1SXJ - chains C and F of the 8 polymer chains in the assembly; structure by X-ray diffraction, 2.85 A resolution.

[Chain C]
Name: Activator 1 40 kDa subunit
Organism: Saccharomyces cerevisiae
Reference sequence: P38629 (RFC3_YEAST); residues 1-340 here = UniProt positions 1-340
Chain sequence (340 residues; each row starts with the number of its first residue):
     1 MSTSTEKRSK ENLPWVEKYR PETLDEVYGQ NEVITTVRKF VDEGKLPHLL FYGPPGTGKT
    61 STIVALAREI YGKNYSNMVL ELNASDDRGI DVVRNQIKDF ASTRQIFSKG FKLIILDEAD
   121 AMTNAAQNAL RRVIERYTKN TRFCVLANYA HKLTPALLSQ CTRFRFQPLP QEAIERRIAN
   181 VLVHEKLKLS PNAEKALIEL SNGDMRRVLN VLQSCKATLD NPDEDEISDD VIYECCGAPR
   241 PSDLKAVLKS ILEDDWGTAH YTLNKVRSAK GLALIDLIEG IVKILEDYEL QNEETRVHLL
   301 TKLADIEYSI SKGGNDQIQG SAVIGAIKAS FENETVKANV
Unresolved in the structure: 1-11, 334-340
Sequence notes: engineered mutation Gln160 (Arg in P38629)
Curated features (UniProtKB/Swiss-Prot):
  - binding site (ATP): Val16 to Tyr19, Arg20, Tyr28, Gly53 to Ser61, Asn148, Arg206
  - modified residue: Ser2 (N-acetylserine)
Ion coordination: Mg2+: Thr60 (together with ATP-gamma-S)
Ligand contacts: ATP-gamma-S (AGS; phosphothiophosphoric acid-adenylate ester): Val16, Glu17, Tyr19, Arg20, Pro21, Glu26, Val27, Tyr28, Gln30, Pro54, Pro55, Gly56, Thr57, Gly58, Lys59, Thr60, Ser61, Glu118, Asn148, Leu169, Met205, Arg206, Leu209

[Chain F]
Name: Proliferating cell nuclear antigen
Organism: Saccharomyces cerevisiae
Reference sequence: P15873 (PCNA_YEAST); numbering as in UniProt (aligned over 1-258)
Chain sequence (283 residues; each row starts with the number of its first residue; numbers below 1 keep their minus sign (Mse-24 is residue -24)):
   -24 MGSSHHHHHH SSGLEVLFQG PHMASMLEAK FEEASLFKRI IDGFKDCVQL VNFQCKEDGI
    36 IAQAVDDSRV LLVSLEIGVE AFQEYRCDHP VTLGMDLTSL SKILRCGNNT DTLTLIADNT
    96 PDSIILLFED TKKDRIAEYS LKLMDIDADF LKIEELQYDS TLSLPSSEFS KIVRDLSQLS
   156 DSINIMITKE TIKFVADGDI GSGSVIIKPF VDMEHPETSI KLEMDQPVDL TFGAKYLLDI
   216 IKGSSLSDRV GIRLSSEAPA LFQFDLKSGF LQFFLAPKFN DEE
Unresolved in the structure: -24 to -2, 257-258
Sequence notes: expression tag (-24 to 0); modified residue (1, 70, 119, 161, 188, 199)
Modified residues: Mse-24, Mse-2 (selenomethionine); Mse1, Mse70, Mse119, Mse161, Mse188, Mse199 (selenomethionine; parent Met)
Curated features (UniProtKB/Swiss-Prot):
  - DNA-binding region: Arg61 to Arg80
  - cross-link (Glycyl lysine isopeptide (Lys-Gly)): Lys127 (interchain with G-Cter in SUMO), Lys164 (interchain with G-Cter in SUMO)

[Interface between chain C and chain F]
Contacting residue pairs (29):
  Lys73(C) with Phe125(F)
  Ser76(C) with Arg44(F)
  Asn77(C) with Arg44(F), hydrogen bond; Phe125(F)
  Asp99(C) with Lys210(F), salt bridge; Tyr211(F)
  Phe100(C) with Ser43(F)
  Ala101(C) with Phe254(F)
  Ser102(C) with Lys253(F); Phe254(F), hydrogen bond (backbone-backbone)
  Thr103(C) with Val45(F); Ala251(F); Pro252(F); Phe254(F)
  Arg104(C) with Glu232(F); Ala251(F); Pro252(F), hydrogen bond (backbone-backbone); Lys253(F); Phe254(F); Asn255(F)
  Gln105(C) with Pro234(F); Phe254(F)
  Ile106(C) with Arg44(F); Val45(F); Pro234(F); Ala251(F), hydrophobic
  Phe107(C) with Lys127(F); Glu129(F)
  Asn140(C) with Phe254(F)
Other interface residues (no listed pair), chain C (18 interface residues in all): Asn74, Asn95, Gln96, Lys109, Lys112
Other interface residues (no listed pair), chain F (18 interface residues in all): Val40, Asp42, Leu46
Interface features reported in the paper:
  - interface residues, chain C: Ile106(C), Phe107(C)

[Overview]
Chain C and chain F each contribute 18 residues to their interface; the contacts include 3 hydrogen bonds and
1 salt bridge. Polar contacts include Asp99(C)-Lys210(F), Asn77(C)-Arg44(F) and Ser102(C)-Phe254(F). Ligands
of chain C: ATP-gamma-S. From UniProt: 17 ATP-binding residues on chain C. The paper reports interface
residues Ile106(C) and Phe107(C).
Chain C is Activator 1 40 kDa subunit and chain F is Proliferating cell nuclear antigen, both from
Saccharomyces cerevisiae; the structure, Crystal Structure of the Eukaryotic Clamp Loader (Replication Factor
C, RFC) Bound to the DNA Sliding ..., was determined by X-ray diffraction.
